1KC8 - chains A and U of the 30 polymer chains in the assembly; structure by X-ray diffraction, 3.01 A resolution.

# Chain A
Molecule: 23S RRNA
Organism: Haloarcula marismortui
Sequence (2922 nucleotides; row label = number of the first residue in the row):
     2 UUGGCUACUAUGCCAGCUGGUGGAUUGCUCGGCUCAGGCGCUGAUGAAGG
    52 ACGUGCCAAGCUGCGAUAAGCCAUGGGGAGCCGCACGGAGGCGAAGAACC
   102 AUGGAUUUCCGAAUGAGAAUCUCUCUAACAAUUGCUUCGCGCAAUGAGGA
   152 ACCCCGAGAACUGAAACAUCUCAGUAUCGGGAGGAACAGAAAACGCAAUG
   202 UGAUGUCGUUAGUAACCGCGAGUGAACGCGAUACAGCCCAAACCGAAGCC
   252 CUCACGGGCAAUGUGGUGUCAGGGCUACCUCUCAUCAGCCGACCGUCUCG
   302 ACGAAGUCUCUUGGAACAGAGCGUGAUACAGGGUGACAACCCCGUACUCG
   352 AGACCAGUACGACGUGCGGUAGUGCCAGAGUAGCGGGGGUUGGAUAUCCC
   402 UCGCGAAUAACGCAGGCAUCGACUGCGAAGGCUAAACACAACCUGAGACC
   452 GAUAGUGAACAAGUAGUGUGAACGAACGCUGCAAAGUACCCUCAGAAGGG
   502 AGGCGAAAUAGAGCAUGAAAUCAGUUGGCGAUCGAGCGACAGGGCAUACA
   552 AGGUCCCUCGACGAAUGACCGACGCGCGAGCGUCCAGUAAGACUCACGGG
   602 AAGCCGAUGUUCUGUCGUACGUUUUGAAAAACGAGCCAGGGAGUGUGUCU
   652 GCAUGGCAAGUCUAACCGGAGUAUCCGGGGAGGCACAGGGAAACCGACAU
   702 GGCCGCAGGGCUUUGCCCGAGGGCCGCCGUCUUCAAGGGCGGGGAGCCAU
   752 GUGGACACGACCCGAAUCCGGACGAUCUACGCAUGGACAAGAUGAAGCGU
   802 GCCGAAAGGCACGUGGAAGUCUGUUAGAGUUGGUGUCCUACAAUACCCUC
   852 UCGUGAUCUAUGUGUAGGGGUGAAAGGCCCAUCGAGUCCGGCAACAGCUG
   902 GUUCCAAUCGAAACAUGUCGAAGCAUGACCUCCGCCGAGGUAGUCUGUGA
   952 GGUAGAGCGACCGAUUGGUGUGUCCGCCUCCGAGAGGAGUCGGCACACCU
  1002 GUCAAACUCCAAACUUACAGACGCCGUUUGACGCGGGGAUUCCGGUGCGC
  1052 GGGGUAAGCCUGUGUACCAGGAGGGGAACAACCCAGAGAUAGGUUAAGGU
  1102 CCCCAAGUGUGGAUUAAGUGUAAUCCUCUGAAGGUGGUCUCGAGCCCUAG
  1152 ACAGCCGGGAGGUGAGCUUAGAAGCAGCUACCCUCUAAGAAAAGCGUAAC
  1202 AGCUUACCGGCCGAGGUUUGAGGCGCCCAAAAUGAUCGGGACUCAAAUCC
  1252 ACCACCGAGACCUGUCCGUACCACUCAUACUGGUAAUCGAGUAGAUUGGC
  1302 GCUCUAAUUGGAUGGAAGUAGGGGUGAAAACUCCUAUGGACCGAUUAGUG
  1352 ACGAAAAUCCUGGCCAUAGUAGCAGCGAUAGUCGGGUGAGAACCCCGACG
  1402 GCCUAAUGGAUAAGGGUUCCUCAGCACUGCUGAUCAGCUGAGGGUUAGCC
  1452 GGUCCUAAGUCAUACCGCAACUCGACUAUGACGAAAUGGGAAACGGGUUA
  1502 AUAUUCCCGUGCCACUAUGCAGUGAAAGUUGACGCCCUGGGGUCGAUCAC
  1552 GCUGGGCAUUCGCCCAGUCGAACCGUCCAACUCCGUGGAAGCCGUAAUGG
  1602 CAGGAAGCGGACGAACGGCGGCAUAGGGAAACGUGAUUCAACCUGGGGCC
  1652 CAUGAAAAGACGAGCAUAGUGUCCGUACCGAGAACCGACACAGGUGUCCA
  1702 UGGCGGCGAAAGCCAAGGCCUGUCGGGAGCAACCAACGUUAGGGAAUUCG
  1752 GCAAGUUAGUCCCGUACCUUCGGAAGAAGGGAUGCCUGCUCCGGAACGGA
  1802 GCAGGUCGCAGUGACUCGGAAGCUCGGACUGUCUAGUAACAACAUAGGUG
  1852 ACCGCAAAUCCGCAAGGACUCGUACGGUCACUGAAUCCUGCCCAGUGCAG
  1902 GUAUCUGAACACCUCGUACAAGAGGACGAAGGACCUGUCAACGGCGGGGG
  1952 UAACUAUGACCCUCUUAAGGUAGCGUAGUACCUUGCCGCAUCAGUAGCGG
  2002 CUUGCAUGAAUGGAUUAACCAGAGCUUCACUGUCCCAACGUUGGGCCCGG
  2052 UGAACUGUACAUUCCAGUGCGGAGUCUGGAGACACCCAGGGGGAAGCGAA
  2102 GACCCUAUGGAGCUUUACUGCAGGCUGUCGCUGAGACGUGGUCGCCGAUG
  2152 UGCAGCAUAGGUAGGAGACACUACACAGGUACCCGCGCUAGCGGGCCACC
  2202 GAGUCAACAGUGAAAUACUACCCGUCGGUGACUGCGACUCUCACUCCGGG
  2252 AGGAGGACACCGAUAGCCGGGCAGUUUGACUGGGGCGGUACGCGCUCGAA
  2302 AAGAUAUCGAGCGCGCCCUAUGGCUAUCUCAGCCGGGACAGAGACCCGGC
  2352 GAAGAGUGCAAGAGCAAAAGAUAGCUUGACAGUGUUCUUCCCAACGAGGA
  2402 ACGCUGACGCGAAAGCGUGGUCUAGCGAACCAAUUAGCCUGCUUGAUGCG
  2452 GGCAAUUGAUGACAGAAAAGCUACCCUAGGGAUAACAGAGUCGUCACUCG
  2502 CAAGAGCACAUAUCGACCGAGUGGCUUGCUACCUCGAUGUCGGUUCCCUC
  2552 CAUCCUGCCCGUGCAGAAGCGGGCAAGGGUGAGGUUGUUCGCCUAUUAAA
  2602 GGAGGUCGUGAGCUGGGUUUAGACCGUCGUGAGACAGGUCGGCUGCUAUC
  2652 UACUGGGUGUGUAAUGGUGUCUGACAAGAACGACCGUAUAGUACGAGAGG
  2702 AACUACGGUUGGUGGCCACUGGUGUACCGGUUGUUCGAGAGAGCACGUGC
  2752 CGGGUAGCCACGCCACACGGGGUAAGAGCUGAACGCAUCUAAGCUCGAAA
  2802 CCCACUUGGAAAAGAGACACCGCCGAGGUCCCGCGUACAAGACGCGGUCG
  2852 AUAGACUCGGGGUGUGCGCGUCGAGGUAACGAGACGUUAAGCCCACGAGC
  2902 ACUAACAGACCAAAGCCAUCAU
Unresolved in the structure: 2-9, 126-127, 715, 971-998, 1560, 1952-1963, 2137-2236, 2339-2343, 2665-2666, 2915-2923
Sequence notes: conflict C560 (U3155 in 3377779)
Metal / ion sites: Mg2+ site 1 near G28 (its only coordinating residue here); Na+ site 1: C40, G41; Na+ site 2: G56, A59, G61; Na+ site 3 near U108 (its only coordinating residue here); Mg2+ site 2 near U115 (its only coordinating residue here); Na+ site 4: C141, G142; Na+ site 5 near U146 (its only coordinating residue here); Mg2+ site 3: C162, U2276; K+ site 1: C162, U163, U172; Mg2+ site 4: A165, A167, C168; Na+ site 6: A165, A166; Mg2+ site 5: A166, G219; 97 more Mg2+ sites not listed; 64 more Na+ sites not listed; 2 more K+ sites not listed
Ligand contacts:
  - blasticidin s (BLS), molecule 1: A2007, G2285, G2286, C2287, U2628, A2635, C2636, A2637
  - blasticidin s (BLS), molecule 2: C2104, C2105, G2284, G2285, U2473, A2474, A2485, A2635, C2636, A2637

# Chain U
Protein: Ribosomal protein L24
Organism: Haloarcula marismortui
UniProt: P10972 (RL24_HALMA); residue numbers follow UniProt; this construct covers 1-119
Chain sequence (119 residues; row label = number of the first residue in the row):
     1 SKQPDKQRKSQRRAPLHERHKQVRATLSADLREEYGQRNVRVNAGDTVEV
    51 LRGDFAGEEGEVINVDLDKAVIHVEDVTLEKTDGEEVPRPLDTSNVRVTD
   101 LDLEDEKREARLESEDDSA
Metal / ion sites: Mg2+: Gln37, Arg111, Leu112, Ser114, Asp117; Na+: Ser94, Asn95 (shared with U335(A), C342(A) of chain A)

# Interface between chain A and chain U
Pairs across the interface (112; chain A residue first):
  U30(A) - Asp5(U)  hydrogen bond to the sugar
  U30(A) - Arg8(U)  salt bridge to the phosphate
  C31(A) - Asp5(U)  phosphate contact
  C31(A) - Arg8(U)  salt bridge to the phosphate
  C31(A) - Arg12(U)  salt bridge to the phosphate
  C31(A) - Arg13(U)  hydrogen bond to the phosphate
  G32(A) - Lys9(U)  salt bridge to the phosphate
  G32(A) - Arg13(U)  salt bridge to the phosphate
  G77(A) - His17(U)  base contact
  G78(A) - His17(U)  sugar contact
  G79(A) - His20(U)  sugar contact
  G79(A) - Arg41(U)  phosphate contact
  G79(A) - Lys107(U)  hydrogen bond to the base
  G79(A) - Arg111(U)  salt bridge to the phosphate
  A80(A) - Arg41(U)  sugar contact
  A80(A) - Asn43(U)  hydrogen bond to the phosphate
  A80(A) - Arg111(U)  salt bridge to the phosphate
  G81(A) - Arg41(U)  salt bridge to the phosphate
  G81(A) - Asn43(U)  phosphate contact
  G81(A) - Ala44(U)  hydrogen bond to the phosphate
  G81(A) - Val65(U)  sugar contact
  G81(A) - Leu67(U)  phosphate contact
  C82(A) - Leu16(U)  phosphate contact
  C82(A) - Val65(U)  phosphate contact
  C82(A) - Leu67(U)  hydrogen bond to the phosphate
  C83(A) - Leu16(U)  phosphate contact
  C85(A) - Asp68(U)  phosphate contact
  C87(A) - Lys69(U)  hydrogen bond to the base
  G97(A) - Asp105(U)  hydrogen bond to the base
  G97(A) - Glu106(U)  base contact
  G97(A) - Lys107(U)  base contact
  A99(A) - Leu16(U)  sugar contact
  A99(A) - His17(U)  base contact
  A99(A) - His20(U)  hydrogen bond to the base
  A99(A) - Leu67(U)  base contact
  C100(A) - Pro15(U)  sugar contact
  C100(A) - Leu16(U)  sugar contact
  C100(A) - His17(U)  hydrogen bond to the sugar
  C101(A) - Pro15(U)  sugar contact
  C101(A) - His17(U)  sugar contact
  C303(A) - Asp116(U)  sugar contact
  C303(A) - Asp117(U)  phosphate contact
  C303(A) - Ser118(U)  phosphate contact
  G304(A) - Ser118(U)  phosphate contact
  A306(A) - Arg38(U)  salt bridge to the phosphate
  G307(A) - Arg32(U)  salt bridge to the phosphate
  G307(A) - Arg38(U)  salt bridge to the phosphate
  U308(A) - Arg32(U)  salt bridge to the phosphate
  U308(A) - Arg38(U)  salt bridge to the phosphate
  U308(A) - Leu51(U)  base contact
  U308(A) - Arg52(U)  hydrogen bond to the base
  U308(A) - Ser94(U)  base contact
  U308(A) - Asn95(U)  base contact
  U308(A) - Arg97(U)  salt bridge to the phosphate
  C309(A) - Arg97(U)  salt bridge to the phosphate
  G315(A) - Asp54(U)  hydrogen bond to the sugar
  A316(A) - Arg52(U)  phosphate contact
  A316(A) - Asp54(U)  sugar contact
  A317(A) - Arg52(U)  phosphate contact
  C318(A) - Arg52(U)  salt bridge to the phosphate
  A331(A) - Ser1(U)  base contact
  A331(A) - Gln7(U)  base contact
  G332(A) - Lys2(U)  hydrogen bond to the sugar
  G332(A) - Gln3(U)  sugar contact
  G332(A) - Pro4(U)  sugar contact
  G332(A) - Gln7(U)  hydrogen bond to the base
  G333(A) - Pro4(U)  sugar contact
  G333(A) - Gln7(U)  sugar contact
  G333(A) - Arg8(U)  hydrogen bond to the phosphate
  G333(A) - Gln11(U)  hydrogen bond to the sugar
  G334(A) - Arg8(U)  salt bridge to the phosphate
  G334(A) - Gln11(U)  sugar contact
  G334(A) - Ser94(U)  hydrogen bond to the base
  U335(A) - Asp92(U)  sugar contact
  U335(A) - Ser94(U)  sugar contact
  U335(A) - Asn95(U)  hydrogen bond to the sugar
  G336(A) - Gly53(U)  base contact
  G336(A) - Asp54(U)  hydrogen bond to the base
  G336(A) - Arg89(U)  base contact
  G336(A) - Asn95(U)  phosphate contact
  C342(A) - Thr26(U)  phosphate contact
  C342(A) - Ser94(U)  hydrogen bond to the base
  C343(A) - Lys21(U)  sugar contact
  C343(A) - Arg24(U)  sugar contact
  C343(A) - Thr26(U)  hydrogen bond to the phosphate
  C343(A) - Arg38(U)  phosphate contact
  C343(A) - Asn39(U)  phosphate contact
  C344(A) - Lys21(U)  sugar contact
  C344(A) - Arg24(U)  salt bridge to the phosphate
  C344(A) - Asn39(U)  hydrogen bond to the phosphate
  G345(A) - Lys21(U)  salt bridge to the phosphate
  G446(A) - Ser1(U)  phosphate contact
  G446(A) - Lys6(U)  salt bridge to the phosphate
  A447(A) - Ser1(U)  phosphate contact
  A447(A) - Lys2(U)  hydrogen bond to the phosphate
  A447(A) - Gln3(U)  phosphate contact
  G448(A) - Lys2(U)  salt bridge to the phosphate
  G448(A) - Gln3(U)  hydrogen bond to the base
  C483(A) - Arg89(U)  hydrogen bond to the base
  A484(A) - Leu79(U)  sugar contact
  A484(A) - Arg89(U)  hydrogen bond to the sugar
  A484(A) - Pro90(U)  sugar contact
  A485(A) - Pro90(U)  phosphate contact
  A486(A) - Leu79(U)  sugar contact
  A486(A) - Glu80(U)  hydrogen bond to the sugar
  A486(A) - Lys81(U)  salt bridge to the phosphate
  A486(A) - Val87(U)  phosphate contact
  G487(A) - Lys81(U)  phosphate contact
  G487(A) - Thr82(U)  hydrogen bond to the phosphate
  U488(A) - Thr82(U)  sugar contact
  A489(A) - Thr82(U)  base contact
  A489(A) - Asp83(U)  sugar contact
Other interface residues (no listed pair), chain A (51 interface residues in all): A95, G301, A302, G452, G504
Other interface residues (no listed pair), chain U (57 interface residues in all): Glu18, Ala25, Val42, Asp66, Arg108

# Summary
The interface between chain A and chain U involves 51 residues on one side and 57 on the other, with 28
hydrogen bonds and 22 salt bridges. Polar pairs include G79(A)-Lys107(U), C87(A)-Lys69(U) and
G97(A)-Asp105(U). Bound to chain A: blasticidin s.
Here chain A is 23S RRNA and chain U is Ribosomal protein L24, both from Haloarcula marismortui. Entry 1KC8
(Co-crystal Structure of Blasticidin S Bound to the 50S Ribosomal Subunit) was determined by X-ray diffraction
together with 1K73, 1N8R and 1NJI from the same study.
